8B6F - chains AF and AU of the 69 polymer chains in the assembly; structure by electron microscopy, 2.80 A resolution.

# Chain AF
Protein: Ymf65
From: Tetrahymena thermophila SB210
UniProtKB: Q951A3 (Q951A3_TETTH); residue numbers follow UniProt; this construct covers 1-360
Amino-acid sequence (360 residues; each row starts with the number of its first residue):
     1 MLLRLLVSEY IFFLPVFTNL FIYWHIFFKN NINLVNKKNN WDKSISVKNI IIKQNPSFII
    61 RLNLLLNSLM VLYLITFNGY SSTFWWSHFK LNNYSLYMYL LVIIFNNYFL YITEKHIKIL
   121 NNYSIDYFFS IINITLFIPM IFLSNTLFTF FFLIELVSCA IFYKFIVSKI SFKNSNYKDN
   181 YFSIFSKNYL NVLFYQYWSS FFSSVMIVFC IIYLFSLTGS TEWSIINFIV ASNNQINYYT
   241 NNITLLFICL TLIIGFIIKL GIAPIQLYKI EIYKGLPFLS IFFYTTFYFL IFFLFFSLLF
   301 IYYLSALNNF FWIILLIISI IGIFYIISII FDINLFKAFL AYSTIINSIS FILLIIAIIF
Unresolved in the structure: 1
Differences from the reference sequence: conflict V208 (Gly in Q951A3)
Ligand contacts:
  - 1,2-diacyl-sn-glycero-3-phosphocholine (PC1), molecule 1: L5, Y10, F13, F17, F21, W85, F89, F137, M140, L153, L156
  - 1,2-diacyl-sn-glycero-3-phosphocholine (PC1), molecule 2: R61, L65, S68, L72

# Chain AU
Protein: NADH-ubiquinone oxidoreductase complex I, 21 kDa subunit
From: Tetrahymena thermophila SB210
UniProtKB: I7LT42 (I7LT42_TETTS); residues 1-150 here = UniProt positions 1-150
Amino-acid sequence (150 residues; row label = number of the first residue in the row):
     1 MSQTFAHDSF LGGLNLFKRR DPRFVLDQGE RPPYPIINSN SSFVDVLSNF NKADFGLVLF
    61 SAAIGFPLSR WVLKGLTFSS LNYRRGLFSS VYGGVILWGL VLGFNNSYYR LNGFVDNGLV
   121 WKRKERKLNK YDFTSEFEDN SFFKKLRIRD
Unresolved in the structure: 1
Ligand contacts:
  - 1,2-diacyl-sn-glycero-3-phosphocholine (PC1), molecule 1: F5, L11, L14, F17, F60, I64, P67, L68, W71, K74, L146
  - 1,2-diacyl-sn-glycero-3-phosphocholine (PC1), molecule 2: S42, F43, V44

# Interface between chain AF and chain AU
Residue-residue contacts (87; chain AF residue first):
  R4(AF) - N40(AU)  hydrogen bond (side chain-backbone)
  R4(AF) - D45(AU)  salt bridge
  L6(AF) - N40(AU)
  L6(AF) - S41(AU)
  V7(AF) - S41(AU)  hydrogen bond (backbone-backbone)
  V7(AF) - S42(AU)
  V7(AF) - F43(AU)
  V7(AF) - V46(AU)  hydrophobic
  V7(AF) - F104(AU)  hydrophobic
  V7(AF) - Y108(AU)  hydrophobic
  S8(AF) - Y108(AU)
  Y10(AF) - F43(AU)
  I11(AF) - F104(AU)  hydrophobic
  I11(AF) - N105(AU)
  L14(AF) - F104(AU)  hydrophobic
  P15(AF) - W98(AU)  hydrophobic
  T18(AF) - L97(AU)
  T18(AF) - W98(AU)
  T18(AF) - V101(AU)
  N19(AF) - W98(AU)  hydrogen bond
  I22(AF) - G94(AU)
  H25(AF) - S90(AU)
  I26(AF) - L87(AU)  hydrophobic
  I26(AF) - S90(AU)
  K29(AF) - Y83(AU)
  N30(AF) - Y83(AU)  hydrogen bond
  N33(AF) - Y83(AU)
  N36(AF) - N82(AU)
  I52(AF) - F78(AU)  hydrophobic
  K53(AF) - F78(AU)
  Q54(AF) - T77(AU)
  Q54(AF) - F78(AU)
  Q54(AF) - Y83(AU)
  N55(AF) - G75(AU)
  N55(AF) - T77(AU)  hydrogen bond (backbone-side chain)
  S57(AF) - G75(AU)
  F58(AF) - V72(AU)
  F58(AF) - G75(AU)  hydrogen bond (backbone-backbone)
  F58(AF) - L76(AU)  hydrophobic
  F58(AF) - Y83(AU)
  F58(AF) - L87(AU)  hydrophobic
  R61(AF) - W71(AU)  hydrogen bond (side chain-backbone)
  R61(AF) - K74(AU)
  R61(AF) - G75(AU)
  L65(AF) - L68(AU)  hydrophobic
  L65(AF) - V72(AU)  hydrophobic
  L69(AF) - W98(AU)
  M70(AF) - W98(AU)  hydrophobic
  L72(AF) - F17(AU)  hydrophobic
  L72(AF) - L102(AU)  hydrophobic
  Y73(AF) - W98(AU)  hydrophobic
  Y73(AF) - N105(AU)
  L74(AF) - F24(AU)
  I75(AF) - R19(AU)
  T76(AF) - L16(AU)
  T76(AF) - Y109(AU)
  F77(AF) - R19(AU)  hydrogen bond (backbone-side chain)
  F77(AF) - F24(AU)
  F77(AF) - V25(AU)  hydrophobic
  F77(AF) - Y109(AU)
  N78(AF) - R19(AU)  hydrogen bond
  N78(AF) - F24(AU)
  N78(AF) - Y109(AU)  hydrogen bond (backbone-side chain)
  N78(AF) - F114(AU)
  N78(AF) - V115(AU)
  G79(AF) - V25(AU)
  G79(AF) - L26(AU)  hydrogen bond (backbone-backbone)
  G79(AF) - F114(AU)
  Y80(AF) - V25(AU)
  Y80(AF) - L26(AU)
  Y80(AF) - E30(AU)
  Y80(AF) - P32(AU)
  Y80(AF) - I36(AU)
  Y80(AF) - F114(AU)  hydrophobic
  S81(AF) - V25(AU)
  S81(AF) - L26(AU)  hydrogen bond (backbone-backbone)
  S81(AF) - D27(AU)
  S81(AF) - Q28(AU)  hydrogen bond (side chain-backbone)
  S82(AF) - Q28(AU)  hydrogen bond
  N92(AF) - V25(AU)
  N93(AF) - F24(AU)  hydrogen bond (side chain-backbone)
  N93(AF) - V25(AU)  hydrogen bond (side chain-backbone)
  L96(AF) - F24(AU)  hydrophobic
  L96(AF) - V25(AU)  hydrophobic
  Y97(AF) - P22(AU)  hydrogen bond (side chain-backbone)
  Y97(AF) - F24(AU)  hydrophobic
  L100(AF) - F24(AU)  hydrophobic
Interface residues without a listed pair, chain AF (51 interface residues in all): L5, N49, I51, L62, L64, L66, L91, E114
Interface residues without a listed pair, chain AU (48 interface residues in all): R23, N38, S79, S80, V91, V95, N112

# Overview
Chain AF and chain AU form an interface of 51 and 48 residues respectively; the contacts include 17 hydrogen
bonds and 1 salt bridge. Polar contacts include R4(AF)-D45(AU), R4(AF)-N40(AU) and N19(AF)-W98(AU).
1,2-diacyl-sn-glycero-3-phosphocholine is bound between chain AF and chain AU.
Here chain AF is Ymf65 and chain AU is NADH-ubiquinone oxidoreductase complex I, 21 kDa subunit, both from
Tetrahymena thermophila SB210. Entry 8B6F (Cryo-EM structure of NADH:ubiquinone oxidoreductase (complex-I)
from respiratory supercomplex of Tetrahymena thermophila) was determined by electron microscopy together with
8B6H and 8B6J from the same study.
